Entry 7V8Q (X-ray diffraction, 3.20 A resolution); this record covers chains B and G of the 3 polymer chains in the assembly.

[Chain B]
Molecule: 14A fab heavy chain
Source organism: Mus musculus
Notes: antibody fragment or engineered binder
Chain sequence (229 residues; each row starts with the number of its first residue):
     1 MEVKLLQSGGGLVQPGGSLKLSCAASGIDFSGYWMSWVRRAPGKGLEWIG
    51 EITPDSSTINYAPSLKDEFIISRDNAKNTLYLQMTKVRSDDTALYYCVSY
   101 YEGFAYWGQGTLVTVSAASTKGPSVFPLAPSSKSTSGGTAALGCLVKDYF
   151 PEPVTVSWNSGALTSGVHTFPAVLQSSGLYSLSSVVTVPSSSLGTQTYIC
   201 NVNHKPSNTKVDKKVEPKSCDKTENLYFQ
Unresolved in the structure: 131, 221-229
Disulfide bonds: C23-C97, C144-C200

[Chain G]
Molecule: Mucin-1 subunit alpha
Reference sequence: P15941 (MUC1_HUMAN); residues 1-13 here correspond to UniProt positions 145-157 (UniProt number = residue number + 144)
Chain sequence (13 residues; numbered 1 to 13; the number before each row is that of its first residue):
     1 RPAPGSTAPPAHG
Unresolved in the structure: 1-5
Residues lining bound ligands: 2-acetamido-2-deoxy-beta-D-galactopyranose (NGA): T7, A8, P9, P10

[How chain B and chain G interact]
Residue-residue contacts (15; chain B residue first):
  G32(B) - T7(G)
  G32(B) - A8(G)  hydrogen bond (backbone-backbone)
  Y33(B) - A8(G)  hydrophobic
  W34(B) - A8(G)
  W34(B) - P10(G)  hydrophobic
  W34(B) - H12(G)
  E51(B) - H12(G)  salt bridge
  Y100(B) - A8(G)
  Y100(B) - P9(G)
  Y100(B) - P10(G)  hydrophobic
  Y100(B) - A11(G)
  Y101(B) - A8(G)  hydrophobic
  Y101(B) - P9(G)
  E102(B) - P9(G)  hydrogen bond (backbone-backbone)
  E102(B) - P10(G)
Interface residues without a listed pair, chain B (10 interface residues in all): P54, G103, F104

[In short]
The interface between chain B and chain G involves 10 residues on one side and 6 on the other; the contacts
include 2 hydrogen bonds and 1 salt bridge. Polar contacts include E51(B)-H12(G), G32(B)-A8(G) and
E102(B)-P9(G). Bound to chain G: 2-acetamido-2-deoxy-beta-D-galactopyranose.
Here chain B is 14A fab heavy chain (Mus musculus) and chain G is Mucin-1 subunit alpha. Entry 7V8Q (Crystal
structure of antibody 14A in complex with MUC1 Glycopeptide(GlycoT)) was determined by X-ray diffraction.
